Entry 7SDE (electron microscopy, 3.20 A resolution); this record covers chains A and B.

== Chain A ==
Name: Non-structural maintenance of chromosome element 5
Source organism: Saccharomyces cerevisiae (strain ATCC 204508 / S288c)
UniProt: Q03718 (NSE5_YEAST); numbering as in UniProt; present here: 1-262, 264-556
Chain sequence (555 residues; each row starts with the number of its first residue; note: 1 number in that range is skipped by the numbering (no residue carries it; nothing is unmodelled there)):
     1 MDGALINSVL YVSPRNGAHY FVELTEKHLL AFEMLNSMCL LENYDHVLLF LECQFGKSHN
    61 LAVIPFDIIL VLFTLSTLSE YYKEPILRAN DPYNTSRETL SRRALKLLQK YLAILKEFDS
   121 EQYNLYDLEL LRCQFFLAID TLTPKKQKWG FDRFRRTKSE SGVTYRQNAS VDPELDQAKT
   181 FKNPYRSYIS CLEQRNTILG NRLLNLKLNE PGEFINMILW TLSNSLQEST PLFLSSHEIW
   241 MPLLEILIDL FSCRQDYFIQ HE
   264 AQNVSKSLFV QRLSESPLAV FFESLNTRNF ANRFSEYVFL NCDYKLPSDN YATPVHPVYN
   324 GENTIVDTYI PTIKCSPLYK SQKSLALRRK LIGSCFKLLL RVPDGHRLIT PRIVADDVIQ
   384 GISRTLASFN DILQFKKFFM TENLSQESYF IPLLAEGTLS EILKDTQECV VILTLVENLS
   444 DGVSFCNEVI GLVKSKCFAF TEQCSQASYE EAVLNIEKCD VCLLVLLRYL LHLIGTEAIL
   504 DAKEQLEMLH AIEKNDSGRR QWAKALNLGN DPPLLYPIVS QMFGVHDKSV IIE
Unresolved in the structure: 1-16, 148-180, 431-433, 499-504, 548-556

== Chain B ==
Name: Ubiquitin-like protein SMT3, DNA repair protein KRE29 chimera
Source organism: Saccharomyces cerevisiae (strain ATCC 204508 / S288c)
UniProt: chimeric construct of Q12306, P40026: residues -98 to -1 from Q12306 (SMT3_YEAST) positions 1-98 (UniProt number = residue number + 99); residues 1-464 from P40026 positions 1-464 (same numbers)
Chain sequence (586 residues; row label = number of the first residue in the row; numbers below 1 keep their minus sign (Met-121 is residue -121)):
  -121 MGSSHHHHHH SSGLVPRGSH MASMSDSEVN QEAKPEVKPE VKPETHINLK VSDGSSEIFF
   -61 KIKKTTPLRR LMEAFAKRQG KEMDSLRFLY DGIRIQADQT PEDLDMEDND IIEAHREQIG
    -1 GSMGSVNSSP NEEFETVPDS QISGFDSPLI PTSVGSYFRD DDDDEKVHPN FISDPENDSL
    59 NSDEEFSSLE NSDLNLSGAK AESGDDFDPI LKRTIISKRK APSNNEDEEI VKTPRKLVNY
   119 VPLKIFNLGD SFDDTITTTV AKLQDLKKEI LDSPRSNKSI VITSNTVAKS ELQKSIKFSG
   179 SIPEIYLDVV TKETISDKYK DWHFISKNCH YEQLMDLEMK DTAYSFLFGS SRSQGKVPEF
   239 VHLKCPSITN LLVLFGVNQE KCNSLKINYE KKENSRYDNL CTIFPVNKML KFLMYFYSDD
   299 DNDDVREFFL KAFICLILDR KVFNAMESDH RLCFKVLELF NEAHFINSYF EIVDKNDFFL
   359 HYRLLQIFPH LQSALLRRRF SEKQGRTETI QQNIIKEFNE FFDCKNYKNL LYFILTMYGS
   419 KFIPFGPKCQ VTEYFKDCIL DISNETTNDV EISILKGILN LFSKIR
Unresolved in the structure: -121 to 194, 226-236, 260-262, 380-386, 427-430, 442-447, 464
Construct notes: expression tag (-121 to -99); linker (0)
UniProt features mapped onto this chain:
  - modified residue: Ser-97 (N-acetylserine), Ser-95 (Phosphoserine), Ser81 (Phosphoserine), Ser101 (Phosphoserine)
  - cross-link: Gly-1 (Glycyl lysine isopeptide (Gly-Lys) (interchain with K-? in acceptor proteins))

== How chain A and chain B interact ==
Contacting residue pairs (48):
  Met34(A) - Lys462(B)
  His46(A) - Leu459(B)
  Phe50(A) - Leu459(B)  hydrophobic
  Phe50(A) - Ile463(B)  hydrophobic
  Cys53(A) - Phe423(B)
  Cys53(A) - Phe460(B)  hydrophobic
  Gln54(A) - Ile463(B)
  Gly56(A) - Pro367(B)
  Lys57(A) - Gln370(B)
  Lys57(A) - Gly417(B)
  Tyr93(A) - Leu409(B)  hydrophobic
  Tyr93(A) - Glu449(B)  hydrogen bond
  Thr95(A) - Leu409(B)
  Thr95(A) - Tyr410(B)  hydrogen bond (backbone-side chain)
  Ser96(A) - Phe321(B)
  Ser96(A) - Gln364(B)  hydrogen bond
  Arg97(A) - Arg318(B)
  Arg97(A) - Asn322(B)  hydrogen bond (backbone-side chain)
  Arg97(A) - Phe357(B)
  Arg97(A) - Tyr410(B)  hydrogen bond
  Glu98(A) - Phe321(B)
  Arg102(A) - Asn322(B)
  Arg102(A) - Met324(B)  hydrogen bond (side chain-backbone)
  Leu105(A) - Ser326(B)  hydrogen bond (backbone-side chain)
  Lys106(A) - Ser326(B)
  Gln109(A) - Ser326(B)  hydrogen bond
  Thr335(A) - Cys279(B)
  Thr335(A) - Thr280(B)
  Thr335(A) - Ile281(B)  hydrogen bond (backbone-backbone)
  Ile336(A) - Ile281(B)
  Lys337(A) - Tyr209(B)
  Lys337(A) - Ile281(B)  hydrogen bond (backbone-backbone)
  Lys337(A) - Phe282(B)
  Lys337(A) - Pro283(B)
  Cys338(A) - Tyr209(B)
  Ser339(A) - Tyr209(B)
  Ser339(A) - Met213(B)
  Ser339(A) - Glu216(B)  hydrogen bond
  Leu341(A) - Glu216(B)
  Leu341(A) - Met217(B)  hydrophobic
  Tyr342(A) - Pro283(B)  hydrophobic
  Lys400(A) - Thr220(B)
  Phe402(A) - Phe224(B)
  Met403(A) - Phe224(B)  hydrophobic
  Thr404(A) - Phe224(B)
  Arg491(A) - Phe224(B)  hydrogen bond (side chain-backbone)
  Arg491(A) - Leu225(B)
  Met545(A) - Leu225(B)  hydrophobic
Also at the interface, not in a pair above, chain A (35 interface residues in all): Leu49, Asn94, Lys110, Pro340, Leu487, Val488
Also at the interface, not in a pair above, chain B (40 interface residues in all): Asp195, Lys286, Ala323, Asp327, Tyr360, Arg361, Lys406, Ile452, Gly455, Ile456

== Overview ==
35 residues of chain A and 40 residues of chain B are in contact, with 12 hydrogen bonds. Among the polar
pairs are Tyr93(A)-Glu449(B), Thr95(A)-Tyr410(B) and Ser96(A)-Gln364(B).
Here chain A is Non-structural maintenance of chromosome element 5 and chain B is Ubiquitin-like protein SMT3,
DNA repair protein KRE29 chimera, both from Saccharomyces cerevisiae (strain ATCC 204508 / S288c). Entry 7SDE
(Cryo-EM structure of Nse5/6 heterodimer) was determined by electron microscopy.
